PDB entry 5S5T | X-ray diffraction, 2.53 A resolution | chains A and F of the 6 polymer chains in the assembly

[Chain A]
Protein: Tubulin alpha-1B chain
Organism: Bos taurus
UniProtKB: P81947 (TBA1B_BOVIN); residues 1-451 here = UniProt positions 1-451
Amino-acid sequence (451 residues; row label = number of the first residue in the row):
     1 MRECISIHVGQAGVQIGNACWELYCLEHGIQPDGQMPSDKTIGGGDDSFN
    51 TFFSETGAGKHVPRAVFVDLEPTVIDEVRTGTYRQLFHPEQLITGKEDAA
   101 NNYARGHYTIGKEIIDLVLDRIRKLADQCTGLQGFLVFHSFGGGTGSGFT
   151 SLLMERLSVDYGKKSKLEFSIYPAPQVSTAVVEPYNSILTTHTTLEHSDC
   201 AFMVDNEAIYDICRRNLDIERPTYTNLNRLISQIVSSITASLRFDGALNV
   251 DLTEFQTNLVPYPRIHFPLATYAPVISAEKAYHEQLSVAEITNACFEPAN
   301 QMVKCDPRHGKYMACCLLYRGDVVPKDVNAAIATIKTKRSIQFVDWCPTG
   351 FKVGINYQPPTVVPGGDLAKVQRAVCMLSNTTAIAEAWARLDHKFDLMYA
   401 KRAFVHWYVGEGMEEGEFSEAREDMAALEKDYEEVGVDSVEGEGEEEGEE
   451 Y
Unresolved in the structure: 439-451
Metal / ion sites: Ca2+: D39, T41, G44, E55
Ligand contacts: GTP (guanosine-5'-triphosphate): G10, Q11, A12, Q15, I16, D69, D98, A99, A100, N101, S140, G142, G143, G144, T145, G146, I171, P173, V177, S178, E183, N206, Y224, L227, N228, I231

[Chain F]
Protein: Tubulin-Tyrosine Ligase
Organism: Gallus gallus
UniProtKB: E1BQ43 (E1BQ43_CHICK); residue numbers follow UniProt; this construct covers 1-378
Amino-acid sequence (384 residues; each row starts with the number of its first residue):
     1 MYTFVVRDENSSVYAEVSRLLLATGQWKRLRKDNPRFNLMLGERNRLPFG
    51 RLGHEPGLVQLVNYYRGADKLCRKASLVKLIKTSPELSESCTWFPESYVI
   101 YPTNLKTPVAPAQNGIRHLINNTRTDEREVFLAAYNRRREGREGNVWIAK
   151 SSAGAKGEGILISSEASELLDFIDEQGQVHVIQKYLEKPLLLEPGHRKFD
   201 IRSWVLVDHLYNIYLYREGVLRTSSEPYNSANFQDKTCHLTNHCIQKEYS
   251 KNYGRYEEGNEMFFEEFNQYLMDALNTTLENSILLQIKHIIRSCLMCIEP
   301 AISTKHLHYQSFQLFGFDFMVDEELKVWLIEVNGAPACAQKLYAELCQGI
   351 VDVAISSVFPLADTGQKTSQPTSIFIKLHHHHHH
Unresolved in the structure: 106-124, 156-158, 363-370, 383-384
Differences from the reference sequence: expression tag (379-384)
Metal / ion sites: Mg2+: E331, N333 (together with AMP-PCP)
Ligand contacts: AMP-PCP (ACP; phosphomethylphosphonic acid adenylate ester): K74, I148, K150, A155, Q183, K184, Y185, L186, K198, D200, R202, R222, H239, L240, T241, N242, D318, M320, I330, E331, N333

[How chain A and chain F interact]
Contacting residue pairs (22; chain A residue first):
  Q176(A) with P56(F)
  E207(A) with H54(F), salt bridge
  E297(A) with H306(F)
  P298(A) with L307(F), hydrophobic
  K304(A) with H54(F)
  D306(A) with R66(F); L307(F)
  R308(A) with P300(F), hydrogen bond (side chain-backbone); A301(F), hydrogen bond (side chain-backbone); I302(F); S303(F), hydrogen bond (side chain-backbone); L307(F)
  H309(A) with R66(F), hydrogen bond (side chain-backbone); G67(F); A301(F)
  S340(A) with A301(F)
  E386(A) with G50(F); R66(F), salt bridge
  R390(A) with G50(F); H54(F)
  H393(A) with R51(F)
  E433(A) with R46(F), salt bridge
Interface residues without a listed pair, chain A (16 interface residues in all): P175, C305, K338
Interface residues without a listed pair, chain F (15 interface residues in all): G53, H308

[In short]
The interface between chain A and chain F involves 16 residues on one side and 15 on the other, with 4
hydrogen bonds and 3 salt bridges. Among the polar pairs are E207(A)-H54(F), E386(A)-R66(F) and
E433(A)-R46(F). Chain A binds GTP. Chain F binds AMP-PCP.
Chain A is Tubulin alpha-1B chain (Bos taurus) and chain F is Tubulin-Tyrosine Ligase (Gallus gallus); the
structure, Tubulin-Z198194394-complex, was determined by X-ray diffraction (same publication as 5S4L, 5S4M,
5S4N, 5S4O, 5S4P, 5S4Q and 52 further entries).
